1W3C - chains A and C; structure by X-ray diffraction, 2.30 A resolution.

# Chain A
Protein: Protease/helicase NS3 (P70)
Source organism: Hepatitis C virus (ISOLATE 1)
Notes: EC 3.4.22.-; fragment: protease, residues 305-491
UniProtKB: Q81755 (Q81755); residues 1-187 here correspond to UniProt positions 305-491 (UniProt number = residue number + 304)
Amino-acid sequence (187 residues; each row starts with the number of its first residue):
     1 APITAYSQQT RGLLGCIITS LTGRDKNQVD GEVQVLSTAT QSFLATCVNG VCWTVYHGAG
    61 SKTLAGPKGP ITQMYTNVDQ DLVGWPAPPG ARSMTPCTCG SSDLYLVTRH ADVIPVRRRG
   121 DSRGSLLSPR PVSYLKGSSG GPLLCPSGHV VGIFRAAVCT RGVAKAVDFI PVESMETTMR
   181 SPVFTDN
Not modelled in the structure: 1-2, 177-187
Cystine bridges: C47-C52, C97-C145
Glycans and other covalent adducts: peptidomimetic inhibitor (DN1) linked to S139
Ligand contacts: peptidomimetic inhibitor (DN1; 3-({(2S)-2-[({(1R)-1-[({(1R)-1-[(R)-carboxy(hydroxy)methyl]-3,3-difluoropropyl}amino)carbonyl]-3-methylbutyl}amino)carb onyl]-2,3-dihydro-1H-indol-2-yl}methyl)thiophene-2-carboxylic acid): S42, F43, H57, V132, L135, K136, G137, S138, F154, R155, A156, A157, C159

# Chain C
Protein: Nonstructural protein NS4A (P4)
UniProtKB: Q81755 (Q81755); residues 220-235 here correspond to UniProt positions 955-970 (UniProt number = residue number + 735)
Amino-acid sequence (16 residues; each row starts with the number of its first residue):
   220 KGSVVIVGRI ILSGRK
Not modelled in the structure: 220, 234-235
Differences from the reference sequence: engineered mutation K220 (Thr955 in Q81755), K235 (Pro970 in Q81755)

# Interface between chain A and chain C
Residue-residue contacts (63):
  I3(A) - S232(C)
  T4(A) - I230(C)
  T4(A) - L231(C)
  T4(A) - S232(C)  hydrogen bond (backbone-backbone)
  A5(A) - I229(C)  hydrophobic
  A5(A) - I230(C)
  A5(A) - L231(C)  hydrophobic
  Y6(A) - I229(C)
  Y6(A) - I230(C)  hydrogen bond (backbone-backbone)
  S7(A) - R228(C)
  S7(A) - I229(C)
  Q8(A) - G227(C)
  Q8(A) - R228(C)  hydrogen bond (backbone-backbone)
  Q9(A) - V226(C)
  T10(A) - I225(C)
  T10(A) - V226(C)  hydrogen bond (backbone-backbone)
  T10(A) - G227(C)  hydrogen bond (side chain-backbone)
  T10(A) - R228(C)
  R11(A) - V224(C)
  R11(A) - I225(C)
  R11(A) - V226(C)  hydrogen bond (backbone-backbone)
  C16(A) - V224(C)
  C16(A) - V226(C)  hydrophobic
  T19(A) - V224(C)
  S20(A) - G221(C)
  S20(A) - S222(C)  hydrogen bond (side chain-backbone)
  S20(A) - V224(C)
  G23(A) - S222(C)
  D25(A) - I225(C)
  Q28(A) - R228(C)
  D30(A) - R228(C)
  D30(A) - I230(C)
  G31(A) - I229(C)
  G31(A) - I230(C)
  E32(A) - I229(C)  hydrogen bond (backbone-backbone)
  E32(A) - I230(C)
  E32(A) - L231(C)  hydrogen bond (side chain-backbone)
  V33(A) - R228(C)
  V33(A) - I229(C)  hydrogen bond (backbone-backbone)
  Q34(A) - I225(C)
  Q34(A) - G227(C)
  Q34(A) - R228(C)
  V35(A) - V224(C)
  V35(A) - I225(C)
  V35(A) - V226(C)  hydrogen bond (backbone-backbone)
  V35(A) - G227(C)  hydrogen bond (backbone-backbone)
  V35(A) - R228(C)
  L36(A) - V223(C)  hydrophobic
  L36(A) - V224(C)
  L36(A) - I225(C)  hydrophobic
  S37(A) - V223(C)
  S37(A) - V224(C)  hydrogen bond (backbone-backbone)
  T38(A) - V223(C)
  K62(A) - G221(C)  hydrogen bond (side chain-backbone)
  K62(A) - V223(C)
  T63(A) - S222(C)  hydrogen bond
  T63(A) - V223(C)  hydrogen bond (backbone-backbone)
  L64(A) - V223(C)
  A65(A) - S222(C)
  A65(A) - V223(C)  hydrogen bond (backbone-backbone)
  R92(A) - I230(C)
  M94(A) - L231(C)  hydrophobic
  T108(A) - I229(C)
Interface residues without a listed pair, chain A (42 interface residues in all): V29, F43, L44, A59, P70, W85, P88, V107, R109, A111, L144

# Summary
42 residues of chain A face 12 of chain C across their interface, with 17 hydrogen bonds. Polar pairs include
T10(A)-G227(C), S20(A)-S222(C) and E32(A)-L231(C). Covalently linked peptidomimetic inhibitor: at S139(A).
Chain A is Protease/helicase NS3 (P70) (Hepatitis C virus (ISOLATE 1)) and chain C is Nonstructural protein
NS4A (P4); the structure, Crystal structure of the Hepatitis C Virus NS3 Protease in complex with a
peptidomimetic inhibitor, was determined by X-ray diffraction.
